3IWV - chains A and D of the 4 polymer chains in the assembly; structure by X-ray diffraction, 1.68 A resolution.

# Chain A (and D)
Molecule: 5-hydroxyisourate hydrolase
From: Danio rerio
Notes: EC 3.5.2.17; chain D of this document is another copy of the same molecule, construct and numbering; everything in this record applies to it too
UniProtKB: Q06S87 (HIUH_DANRE); residues -18 to 119 here correspond to UniProt positions 1-138 (UniProt number = residue number + 19)
Chain sequence (138 residues; each row starts with the number of its first residue; numbers below 1 keep their minus sign (Met-18 is residue -18)):
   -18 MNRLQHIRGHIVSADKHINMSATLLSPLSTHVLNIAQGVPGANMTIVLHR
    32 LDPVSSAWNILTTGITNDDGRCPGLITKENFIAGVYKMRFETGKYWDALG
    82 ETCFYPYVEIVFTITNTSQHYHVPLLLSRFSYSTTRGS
Unresolved in the structure: -18 to 6 (chain D: -18 to 5)
Sequence notes: engineered mutation Thr116 (Tyr135 in Q06S87)

# Chain A / chain D interface
Pairs across the interface - 14 pairs, chain A then chain D:
  Ile16(A) - Ile16(D)  hydrophobic
  Ile16(A) - Ser109(D)  hydrogen bond (backbone-side chain)
  Ile16(A) - Phe111(D)
  Ile16(A) - Ser112(D)
  Ala17(A) - Arg110(D)
  Ala17(A) - Phe111(D)
  Gln18(A) - Phe111(D)
  Gly19(A) - Phe111(D)
  Ser109(A) - Ile16(D)  hydrogen bond (side chain-backbone)
  Phe111(A) - Ile16(D)
  Phe111(A) - Ala17(D)
  Phe111(A) - Gln18(D)
  Phe111(A) - Gly19(D)
  Ser112(A) - Ile16(D)
Interface residues without a listed pair, chain A (8 interface residues in all): Arg110

# Overview
Chain A and chain D each contribute 8 residues to their interface, with 2 hydrogen bonds. Its one
hydrogen-bonded contact is Ile16(A)-Ser109(D).
Chain A and chain D are both 5-hydroxyisourate hydrolase (Danio rerio); the structure, Crystal structure of
Y116T mutant of 5-HYDROXYISOURATE HYDROLASE (TRP), was determined by X-ray diffraction (same publication as
3Q1E and 3IWU).
